Entry 6B6H (electron microscopy, 3.90 A resolution); this record covers chains D and 2 of the 12 polymer chains in the assembly.

Chain D:
Protein: DNA-directed RNA polymerase subunit beta'
Source organism: Escherichia coli O157:H7
Notes: EC 2.7.7.6
Reference sequence: P0A8T8 (RPOC_ECO57); residues 1-1407 here = UniProt positions 1-1407
Sequence (1407 residues; numbered 1 to 1407; the number before each row is that of its first residue):
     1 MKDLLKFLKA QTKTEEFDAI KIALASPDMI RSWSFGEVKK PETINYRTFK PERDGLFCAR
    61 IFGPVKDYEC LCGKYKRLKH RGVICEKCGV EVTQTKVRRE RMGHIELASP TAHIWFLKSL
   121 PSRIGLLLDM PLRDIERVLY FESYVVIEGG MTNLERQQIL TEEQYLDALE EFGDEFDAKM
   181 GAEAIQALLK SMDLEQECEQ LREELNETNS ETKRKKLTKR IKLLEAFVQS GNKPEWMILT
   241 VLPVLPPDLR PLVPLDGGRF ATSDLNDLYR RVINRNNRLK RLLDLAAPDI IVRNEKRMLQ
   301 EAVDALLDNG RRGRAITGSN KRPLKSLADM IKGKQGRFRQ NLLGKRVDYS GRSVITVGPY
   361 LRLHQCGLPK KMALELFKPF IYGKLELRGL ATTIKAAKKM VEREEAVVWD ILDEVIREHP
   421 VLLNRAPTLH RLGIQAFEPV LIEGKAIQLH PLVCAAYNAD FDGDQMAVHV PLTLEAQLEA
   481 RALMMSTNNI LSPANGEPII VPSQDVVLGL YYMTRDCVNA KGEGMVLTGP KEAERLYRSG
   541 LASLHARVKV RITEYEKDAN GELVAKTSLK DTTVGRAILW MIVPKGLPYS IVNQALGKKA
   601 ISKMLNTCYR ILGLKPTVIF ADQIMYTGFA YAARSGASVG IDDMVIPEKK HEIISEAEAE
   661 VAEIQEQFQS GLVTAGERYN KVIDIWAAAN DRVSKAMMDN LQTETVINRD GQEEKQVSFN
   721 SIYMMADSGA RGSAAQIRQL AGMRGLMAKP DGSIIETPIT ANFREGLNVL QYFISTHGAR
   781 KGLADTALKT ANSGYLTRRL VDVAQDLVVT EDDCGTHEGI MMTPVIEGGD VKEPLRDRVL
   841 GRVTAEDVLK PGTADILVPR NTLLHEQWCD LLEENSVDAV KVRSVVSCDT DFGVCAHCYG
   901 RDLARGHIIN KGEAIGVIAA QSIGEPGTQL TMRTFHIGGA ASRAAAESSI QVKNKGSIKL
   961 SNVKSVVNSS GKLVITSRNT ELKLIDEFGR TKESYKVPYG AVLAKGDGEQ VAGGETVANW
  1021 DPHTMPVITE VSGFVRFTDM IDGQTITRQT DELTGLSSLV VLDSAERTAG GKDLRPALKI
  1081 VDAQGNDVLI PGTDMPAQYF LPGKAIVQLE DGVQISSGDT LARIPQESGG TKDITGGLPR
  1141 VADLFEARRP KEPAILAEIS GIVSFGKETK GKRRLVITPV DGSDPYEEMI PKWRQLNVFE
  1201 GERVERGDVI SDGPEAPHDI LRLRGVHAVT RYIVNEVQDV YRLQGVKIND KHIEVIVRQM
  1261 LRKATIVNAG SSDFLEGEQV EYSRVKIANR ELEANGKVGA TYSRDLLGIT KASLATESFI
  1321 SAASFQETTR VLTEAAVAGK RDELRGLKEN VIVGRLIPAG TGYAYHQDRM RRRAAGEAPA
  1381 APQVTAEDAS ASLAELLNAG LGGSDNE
Unresolved in the structure: 1-14, 933-947, 1127-1136, 1377-1407
Metal / ion sites: Zn2+ site 1: Cys-70, Cys-72, Cys-85, Cys-88; Mg2+: Asp-460, Asp-462, Asp-464 (shared with 1 residue of chain 3); Zn2+ site 2: Cys-814, Cys-888, Cys-898

Chain 2:
Molecule: Synthetic template strand DNA
Sequence (88 nucleotides; numbered 1 to 88; the number before each row is that of its first residue):
     1 CGCCGCGTCA GACTCGTAGG ATTATAGCAT ACGTGAGGTG GGATGTCAAG GCCTTTTTTG
    61 CCTAAAATGT GATCTAGATC ACATTTTA

How chain D and chain 2 interact:
Contacting residue pairs - 21 pairs, chain D then chain 2:
  Arg-259(D) / DG20(2)  salt bridge to the phosphate
  Arg-259(D) / DA21(2)  salt bridge to the phosphate
  Ser-319(D) / DA21(2)  hydrogen bond to the base
  Ser-319(D) / DT22(2)  hydrogen bond to the base
  Asn-320(D) / DA21(2)  hydrogen bond to the base
  Lys-334(D) / DA12(2)  salt bridge to the phosphate
  Lys-334(D) / DC13(2)  salt bridge to the phosphate
  Arg-339(D) / DG11(2)  salt bridge to the phosphate
  Arg-346(D) / DC15(2)  salt bridge to the phosphate
  Arg-352(D) / DT14(2)  sugar contact
  Arg-352(D) / DC15(2)  hydrogen bond to the sugar
  Ala-426(D) / DC13(2)  base contact
  Thr-790(D) / DA12(2)  hydrogen bond to the base
  Ala-791(D) / DA12(2)  base contact
  Gly-794(D) / DA12(2)  sugar contact
  Tyr-795(D) / DA10(2)  sugar contact
  Tyr-795(D) / DG11(2)  sugar contact
  Met-1189(D) / DG2(2)  phosphate contact
  Gln-1326(D) / DA10(2)  phosphate contact
  Glu-1327(D) / DC9(2)  sugar contact
  Glu-1327(D) / DA10(2)  hydrogen bond to the phosphate
Also at the interface, not in a pair above, chain D (19 interface residues in all): Leu-120, Glu-211, Pro-427, Arg-798
Also at the interface, not in a pair above, chain 2 (13 interface residues in all): DC1, DT8

In short:
19 residues of chain D face 13 of chain 2 across their interface, with 6 hydrogen bonds and 6 salt bridges.
Among the polar pairs are Ser-319(D)/DA21(2), Ser-319(D)/DT22(2) and Asn-320(D)/DA21(2). The Zn2+ site 1 is
built by Cys-70(D), Cys-72(D), Cys-85(D) and Cys-88(D).
Here chain D is DNA-directed RNA polymerase subunit beta' (Escherichia coli O157:H7) and chain 2 is Synthetic
template strand DNA. Entry 6B6H (The cryo-EM structure of a bacterial class I transcription activation
complex) was determined by electron microscopy.
